1SL0 - chains T and A of the 4 polymer chains in the assembly; structure by X-ray diffraction, 3.20 A resolution.

[Chain T]
Molecule: 25-nt DNA strand
Sequence (25 nucleotides; row label = number of the first residue in the row):
     2 CCCXAGGCAC TGGCCGTCGT TTTCG
Disordered / not traced: 2-5, 16-26
Modified residues: TTD (cis-syn cyclobutane thymine dimer) at position 5

[Chain A]
Molecule: DNA polymerase
From: Enterobacteria phage T7
Notes: EC 2.7.7.7; engineered mutation(s): DEL(118-123)
Reference sequence: P00581 (DPOL_BPT7); numbering as in UniProt; present here: 1-117, 124-704
Amino-acid sequence (698 residues; each row starts with the number of its first residue; note: 6 numbers in that range are skipped by the numbering (no residue carries them; nothing is unmodelled there)):
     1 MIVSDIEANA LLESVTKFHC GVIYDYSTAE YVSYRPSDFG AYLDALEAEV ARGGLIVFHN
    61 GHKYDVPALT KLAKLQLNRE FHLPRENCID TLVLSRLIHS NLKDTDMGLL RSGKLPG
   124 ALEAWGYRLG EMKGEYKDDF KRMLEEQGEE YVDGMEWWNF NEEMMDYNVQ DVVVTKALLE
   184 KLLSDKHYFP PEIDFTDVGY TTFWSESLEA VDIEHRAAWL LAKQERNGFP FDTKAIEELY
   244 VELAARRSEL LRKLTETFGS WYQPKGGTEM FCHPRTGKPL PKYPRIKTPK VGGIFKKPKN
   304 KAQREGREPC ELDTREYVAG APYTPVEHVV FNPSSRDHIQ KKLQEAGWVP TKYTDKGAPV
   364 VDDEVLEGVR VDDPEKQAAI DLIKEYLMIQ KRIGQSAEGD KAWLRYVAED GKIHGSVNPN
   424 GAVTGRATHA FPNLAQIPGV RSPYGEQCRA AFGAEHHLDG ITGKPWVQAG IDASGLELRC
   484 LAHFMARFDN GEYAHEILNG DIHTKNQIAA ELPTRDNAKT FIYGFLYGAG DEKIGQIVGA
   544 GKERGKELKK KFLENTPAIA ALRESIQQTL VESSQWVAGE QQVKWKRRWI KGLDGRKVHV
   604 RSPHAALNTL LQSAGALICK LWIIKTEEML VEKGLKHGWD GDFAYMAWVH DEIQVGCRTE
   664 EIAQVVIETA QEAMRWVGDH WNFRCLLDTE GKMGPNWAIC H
Disordered / not traced: 293, 296-315, 323, 529-535, 576-586
UniProt features mapped onto this chain:
  - binding site (Mg(2+)): Asp-5, Glu-7, Asp-174, Asp-475, Ala-476, Asp-654
  - binding site (substrate): His-506, Arg-518, Lys-522, Tyr-526
Metal / ion sites: Mg2+ near Asp-5 (its only coordinating residue here)
Ligand contacts: 2',3'-dideoxyadenosine-5'-triphosphate (DAD): His-506, Arg-518, Lys-522, Tyr-526

[Chain T / chain A interface]
Residue-residue contacts - 29 pairs, chain T then chain A:
  DA6(T) with Asn-611(A), sugar contact
  DG7(T) with Ala-425(A), phosphate contact; Gln-615(A), hydrogen bond to the sugar
  DG8(T) with Ala-425(A), phosphate contact; Thr-431(A), phosphate contact; Gln-439(A), base contact
  DC9(T) with His-432(A), sugar contact; Ala-433(A), phosphate contact; Asn-436(A), hydrogen bond to the sugar; Gln-439(A), hydrogen bond to the base
  DA10(T) with Lys-404(A), salt bridge to the phosphate; Ala-433(A), phosphate contact; Phe-434(A), hydrogen bond to the phosphate; Pro-435(A), phosphate contact; Asn-436(A), hydrogen bond to the phosphate; Gln-439(A), sugar contact
  DC11(T) with Gly-397(A), sugar contact; Gly-402(A), phosphate contact; Asp-403(A), phosphate contact; Lys-404(A), hydrogen bond to the phosphate; Ala-405(A), phosphate contact
  DT12(T) with Ser-337(A), phosphate contact; Gly-397(A), phosphate contact
  DG13(T) with Asn-335(A), hydrogen bond to the phosphate; Ser-337(A), phosphate contact; Ser-338(A), phosphate contact
  DG14(T) with Ser-338(A), hydrogen bond to the phosphate; Asp-340(A), phosphate contact; His-341(A), salt bridge to the phosphate
Also at the interface, not in a pair above, chain A (25 interface residues in all): Gln-393, Gln-398, Gly-424, Val-426, Arg-429

[Overview]
9 residues of chain T and 25 residues of chain A are in contact, with 8 hydrogen bonds and 2 salt bridges.
Polar pairs include DC9(T)/Gln-439(A), DG7(T)/Gln-615(A) and DC9(T)/Asn-436(A). Bound to chain A:
2',3'-dideoxyadenosine-5'-triphosphate.
Chain T is a 25-nt DNA strand and chain A is DNA polymerase (Enterobacteria phage T7); the structure, Ternary
3' complex of T7 DNA polymerase with a DNA primer/template containing a disordered cis-syn thymine ..., was
determined by X-ray diffraction (same publication as 1SKS, 1SKW, 1SL1 and 1SL2).
